PDB entry 4LQR | X-ray diffraction, 1.58 A resolution | chain A

== Chain A ==
Name: Glycosyl hydrolase, family 31/fibronectin type III domain protein
From: Clostridium perfringens
Notes: fragment: cbm32-3
UniProt: Q0TRJ3 (Q0TRJ3_CLOP1); residues 11-156 here correspond to UniProt positions 1640-1785 (UniProt number = residue number + 1629)
Amino-acid sequence (167 residues; row label = number of the first residue in the row; numbers below 1 keep their minus sign (Met-10 is residue -10)):
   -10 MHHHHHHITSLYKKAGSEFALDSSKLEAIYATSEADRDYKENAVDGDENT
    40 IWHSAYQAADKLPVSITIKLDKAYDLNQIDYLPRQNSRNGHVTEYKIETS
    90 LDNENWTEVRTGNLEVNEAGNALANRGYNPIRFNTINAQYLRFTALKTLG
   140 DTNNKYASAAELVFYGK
Not modelled in the structure: -10 to 0
Construct notes: expression tag (-10 to 10)
Bound ions: Ca2+ site 1: Ser12, Leu15, Val33; Ca2+ site 2: Asn31, Asp34, Asp36, Thr39, Ala149, Glu150
From the paper describing this entry:
  - specificity-determining residues: Asp34 (proposed by the authors, not directly observed)

== In short ==
Ser12, Leu15 and Val33 form the Ca2+ site 1. Asn31, Asp34, Asp36, Thr39, Ala149 and Glu150 coordinate Ca2+
site 2. The paper reports the specificity determinant Asp34.
Chain A is Glycosyl hydrolase, family 31/fibronectin type III domain protein (Clostridium perfringens); the
structure, Structure of CBM32-3 from a family 31 glycoside hydrolase from Clostridium perfringens, was
determined by X-ray diffraction, deposited together with 4P5Y, 4UAP, 4LKS and 4LPL.
